7EG4 - chains C and A of the 4 polymer chains in the assembly; structure by electron microscopy, 3.20 A resolution.

[Chain C (and A)]
Name: cGMP-inhibited 3', 5'-cyclic phosphodiesterase A
Source organism: Homo sapiens
Notes: EC 3.1.4.17; chain A of this document is another copy of the same molecule, construct and numbering; everything in this record applies to it too
Reference sequence: Q14432 (PDE3A_HUMAN); residue numbers follow UniProt; this construct covers 669-1102
Chain sequence (434 residues; numbered 669 to 1102; the number before each row is that of its first residue):
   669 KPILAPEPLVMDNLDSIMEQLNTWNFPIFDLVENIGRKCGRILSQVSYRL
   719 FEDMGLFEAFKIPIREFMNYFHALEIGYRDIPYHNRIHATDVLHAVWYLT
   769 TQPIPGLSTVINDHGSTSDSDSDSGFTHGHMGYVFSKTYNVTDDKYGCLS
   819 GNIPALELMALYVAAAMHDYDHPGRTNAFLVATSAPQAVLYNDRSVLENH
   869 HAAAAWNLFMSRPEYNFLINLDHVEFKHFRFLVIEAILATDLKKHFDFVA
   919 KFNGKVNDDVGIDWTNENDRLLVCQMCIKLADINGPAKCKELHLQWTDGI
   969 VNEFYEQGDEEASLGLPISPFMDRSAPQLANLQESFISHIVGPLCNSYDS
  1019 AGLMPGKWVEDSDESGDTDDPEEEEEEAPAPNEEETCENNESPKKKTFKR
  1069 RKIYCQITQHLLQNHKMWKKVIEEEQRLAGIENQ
Disordered / not traced: 779-799, 1029-1069
Ion coordination: Mg2+: Asp837, Asp950
Small-molecule neighbours: Parvine (J36): Tyr751, Thr844, Leu910, Ile951, Gly953, Pro954, His961, Trp964, Thr965, Ile968, Phe972, Leu1000, Gln1001, Phe1004
Curated features (UniProtKB/Swiss-Prot):
  - active site: His752 (Proton donor)
  - binding site (AMP): His752, Asp837, Asp950, Gln1001
  - binding site (Mn(2+)): His756, His836, Asp837, Asp950
  - binding site (Mg(2+)): Asp837
  - modified residue: Ser1033 (Phosphoserine), Thr1036 (Phosphothreonine)
  - mutagenesis: Asn867 (N867R: Loss of interaction with SLFN12), Phe914 (F914D/A: Loss of interaction with SLFN12)
What the authors report for this chain:
  - binding site for Parvine: Tyr751, His961, Leu1000, Gln1001, Phe1004
  - catalytic residues: His752 (citing earlier work)

[Interface between chain C and chain A]
Contacting residue pairs - 24 pairs, chain C then chain A:
  Val857(C) - Ala871(A)
  Val857(C) - Met878(A)  hydrophobic
  Val857(C) - Arg898(A)
  Leu858(C) - Tyr859(A)  hydrogen bond (backbone-side chain)
  Leu858(C) - Ala871(A)
  Tyr859(C) - Leu858(A)  hydrogen bond (side chain-backbone)
  Asn860(C) - Asn867(A)  hydrogen bond
  Asn860(C) - Ala870(A)
  Asn860(C) - Ala871(A)  hydrogen bond (side chain-backbone)
  Asn860(C) - Ile902(A)
  Asp861(C) - Arg898(A)  salt bridge
  Arg862(C) - Glu903(A)  salt bridge
  Arg862(C) - Leu906(A)
  Asn867(C) - Asn860(A)  hydrogen bond
  Ala870(C) - Asn860(A)
  Ala871(C) - Val857(A)
  Ala871(C) - Leu858(A)
  Ala871(C) - Asn860(A)  hydrogen bond (backbone-side chain)
  Met878(C) - Val857(A)  hydrophobic
  Arg898(C) - Val857(A)
  Arg898(C) - Asp861(A)  salt bridge
  Ile902(C) - Asn860(A)
  Glu903(C) - Arg862(A)  salt bridge
  Leu906(C) - Arg862(A)
Interface residues without a listed pair, chain C (17 interface residues in all): Ser852, Trp874, Asn875
Interface residues without a listed pair, chain A (17 interface residues in all): Ser852, Trp874, Asn875

[In short]
The chain C/chain A interface involves 17 residues from each chain, with 6 hydrogen bonds and 4 salt bridges.
Polar pairs include Asp861(C)-Arg898(A), Arg862(C)-Glu903(A) and Leu858(C)-Tyr859(A). Bound to chain C:
Parvine. The paper reports the catalytic residue His752(C); a binding site for Parvine at Tyr751(C), His961(C)
and Leu1000(C) among others.
Both chains are cGMP-inhibited 3', 5'-cyclic phosphodiesterase A (Homo sapiens). Entry 7EG4 (Cryo-EM structure
of nauclefine-induced PDE3A-SLFN12 complex) was determined by electron microscopy (same publication as 7EG1
and 7EG0).
